5BQH - chain A; structure by X-ray diffraction, 1.60 A resolution.

[Chain A]
Molecule: Prostaglandin E synthase
From: Homo sapiens
Notes: EC 5.3.99.3
Reference sequence: O14684 (PTGES_HUMAN); residues 2-152 here = UniProt positions 2-152
Sequence (154 residues; numbered -1 to 152; the number before each row is that of its first residue; numbers below 1 keep their minus sign (Met-1 is residue -1)):
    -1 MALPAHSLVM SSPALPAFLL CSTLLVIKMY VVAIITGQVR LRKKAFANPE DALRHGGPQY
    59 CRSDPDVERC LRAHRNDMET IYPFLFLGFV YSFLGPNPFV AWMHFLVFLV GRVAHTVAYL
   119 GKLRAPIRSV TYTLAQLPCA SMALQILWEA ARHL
Disordered / not traced: -1 to 4
Sequence notes: initiating methionine (-1); expression tag (0-1)
Residues lining bound ligands:
  - (2-hydroxyethoxy)acetaldehyde (1KA): Ile33, Val37, Asp64, Arg67, Cys68, Leu118, Lys120
  - 4UK (N-[4-(4-chlorophenyl)-1H-imidazol-2-yl]-2-(difluoromethyl)-5-{[(2-methylpropanoyl)amino]methyl}benzamide): Ala31, Ile32, Gly35, Gln36, Leu39, Phe44, Asp49, Arg52, His53, Ala123, Pro124, Arg126, Ser127, Val128, Tyr130, Thr131, Leu132
  - glutathione (GSH): Ala31, Thr34, Arg38, Leu69, Arg70, His72, Arg73, Asn74, Glu77, His113, Tyr117, Arg126, Ser127, Tyr130
Swiss-Prot annotation at these positions:
  - binding site (glutathione): Arg38, Arg73 to Glu77, His113, Tyr117, Arg126 to Tyr130
  - site (Essential for protaglandin-E synthase activity): Asp49, Arg126
  - mutagenesis: Gln36 (Q36E: Keeps about 40-50% of prostaglandin-E synthase activity), Asp49 (D49A: Loss of prostaglandin-E synthase activity; D49N: Loss of prostaglandin-E synthase activity), Glu66 (E66A: Reduces protaglandin-E synthase activity by 50%), Arg67 (R67A: Loss of prostaglandin-E synthase activity), Arg70 (R70A: Slightly reduced protaglandin-E synthase activity; R70S: No effect on protaglandin-E synthase activity), His72 (H72A: Reduces protaglandin-E synthase activity by 70%), Arg73 (R73A: Retains partial of protaglandin-E synthase activity; R73L: Loss of protaglandin-E synthase activity), Arg110 (R110A/S: Loss of protaglandin-E synthase activity; R110T: Retains 17.8% of protaglandin-E synthase activity), Thr114 (T114V: Retains 21.3% activity of protaglandin-E synthase activity), Tyr117 (Y117A: Loss of protaglandin-E synthase activity; Y117F: No effect on protaglandin-E synthase activity), Arg126 (R126A/L: Loss of prostaglandin-E synthase activity; R126K: Loss of prostaglandin-E synthase activity. Transforms prostaglandin-E synthase activity to prostaglandin-F(2alpha)synthase activity ...), Ser127 (S127A: No effect on protaglandin-E synthase activity), 2 further mutagenesis entries in UniProt

[In short]
Bound to chain A: compound 4UK, glutathione and (2-hydroxyethoxy)acetaldehyde. UniProt lists 13
glutathione-binding residues and 14 mutagenesis sites.
Chain A is Prostaglandin E synthase (Homo sapiens); the structure, Discovery of a Potent and Selective mPGES-1
Inhibitor for the Treatment of Pain, was determined by X-ray diffraction (same publication as 5BQG and 5BQI).
